3QWY - chain A; structure by X-ray diffraction, 2.52 A resolution.

# Chain A
Molecule: Cell death abnormality protein 2
From: Caenorhabditis elegans
Reference sequence: Q9NHC3 (CED2_CAEEL); residue numbers follow UniProt; this construct covers 1-279
Chain sequence (308 residues; numbered -28 to 279; the number before each row is that of its first residue; numbers below 1 keep their minus sign (Met-28 is residue -28)):
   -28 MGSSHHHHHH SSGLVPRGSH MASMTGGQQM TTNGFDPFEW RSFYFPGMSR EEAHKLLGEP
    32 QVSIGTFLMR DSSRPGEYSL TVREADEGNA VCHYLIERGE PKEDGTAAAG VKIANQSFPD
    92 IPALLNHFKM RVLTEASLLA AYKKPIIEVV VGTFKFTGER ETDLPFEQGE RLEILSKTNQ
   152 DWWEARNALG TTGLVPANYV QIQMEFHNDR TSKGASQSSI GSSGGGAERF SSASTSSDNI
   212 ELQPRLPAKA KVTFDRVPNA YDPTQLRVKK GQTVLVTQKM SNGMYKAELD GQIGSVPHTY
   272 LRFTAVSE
Unresolved in the structure: -28 to 4, 175-279
Differences from the reference sequence: expression tag (-28 to 0)
Curated features (UniProtKB/Swiss-Prot):
  - mutagenesis: Trp153 to Glu279 (In e1752; dopaminergic neurodegeneration in 60% of animals in response to oxidative stress induced by the neurotoxin 6-hydroxydopamine (6-OHDA))

# Summary
UniProt lists 2 mutagenesis sites.
Chain A is Cell death abnormality protein 2 (Caenorhabditis elegans); the structure, CED-2, was determined by
X-ray diffraction, deposited together with 3QWX.
